PDB entry 5S5Q | X-ray diffraction, 2.05 A resolution | chains B and E of the 6 polymer chains in the assembly

== Chain B ==
Name: Tubulin beta-2B chain
From: Bos taurus
UniProt: Q6B856 (TBB2B_BOVIN); the author numbering skips numbers that UniProt does not, so the offset changes along the chain: 1-42 = UniProt 1-42; 45-360 = UniProt 43-358; 369-455 = UniProt 359-445
Sequence (445 residues; each row starts with the number of its first residue; note: 10 numbers in that range are skipped by the numbering (no residue carries them; nothing is unmodelled there)):
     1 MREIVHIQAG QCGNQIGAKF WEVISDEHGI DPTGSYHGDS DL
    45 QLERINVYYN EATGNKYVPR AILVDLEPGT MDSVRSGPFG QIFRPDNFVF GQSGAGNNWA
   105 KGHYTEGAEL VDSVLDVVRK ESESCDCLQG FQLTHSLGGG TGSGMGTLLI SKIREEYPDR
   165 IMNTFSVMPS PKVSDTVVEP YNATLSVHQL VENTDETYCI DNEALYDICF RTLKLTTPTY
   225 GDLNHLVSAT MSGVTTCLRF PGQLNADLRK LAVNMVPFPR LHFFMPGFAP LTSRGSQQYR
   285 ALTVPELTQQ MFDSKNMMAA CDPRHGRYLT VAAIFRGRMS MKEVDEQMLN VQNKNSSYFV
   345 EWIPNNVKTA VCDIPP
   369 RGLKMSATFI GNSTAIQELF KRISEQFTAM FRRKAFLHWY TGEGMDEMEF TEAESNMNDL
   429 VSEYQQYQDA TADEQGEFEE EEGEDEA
Not modelled in the structure: 247-249, 279-280, 438-455
UniProt features mapped onto this chain:
  - motif: Met1 to Ile4 (MREI motif)
  - binding site (GTP): Gln11, Glu71, Ser140, Gly144, Thr145, Gly146, Asn206, Asn228
  - binding site (Mg(2+)): Glu71
  - modified residue: Ser40 (Phosphoserine), Thr57 (Phosphothreonine), Lys60 (N6-acetyllysine), Ser174 (Phosphoserine), Thr287 (Phosphothreonine), Thr292 (Phosphothreonine), Arg320 (Omega-N-methylarginine), Glu448 (5-glutamyl polyglutamate)
  - cross-link (Glycyl lysine isopeptide (Lys-Gly)): Lys60 (interchain with G-Cter in ubiquitin), Lys326 (interchain with G-Cter in ubiquitin)
Metal / ion sites: Mg2+: Gln11 (together with GDP); Ca2+: Glu113 (shared with 1 residue of chain C)
Ligand contacts:
  - GDP (guanosine-5'-diphosphate): Gly10, Gln11, Cys12, Gln15, Ile16, Asp69, Ala99, Asn101, Ser140, Gly142, Gly143, Gly144, Thr145, Gly146, Ser147, Val171, Pro173, Val177, Asp179, Glu183, Asn206, Leu209, Tyr224, Leu227, Asn228
  - HR5 (N-(cyclobutylmethyl)-1,5-dimethyl-pyrazole-4-carboxamide): Gly100, Lys105, Trp407
Reported in the primary citation:
  - binding site for 2-(N-morpholino)-ethanesulfonic acid: Asp199

== Chain E ==
Name: Stathmin-4
From: Rattus norvegicus
UniProt: P63043 (STMN4_RAT); residues 5-145 here correspond to UniProt positions 49-189 (UniProt number = residue number + 44)
Sequence (143 residues; numbered 3 to 145; the number before each row is that of its first residue):
     3 MADMEVIELN KCTSGQSFEV ILKPPSFDGV PEFNASLPRR RDPSLEEIQK KLEAAEERRK
    63 YQEAELLKHL AEKREHEREV IQKAIEENNN FIKMAKEKLA QKMESNKENR EAHLAAMLER
   123 LQEKDKHAEE VRKNKELKEE ASR
Not modelled in the structure: 3-5, 29-43, 144-145
Construct notes: initiating methionine (3); expression tag (4)
UniProt features mapped onto this chain:
  - modified residue: Ser46 (Phosphoserine)

== How chain B and chain E interact ==
Residue-residue contacts - 25 pairs, chain B then chain E:
  His107(B) - Lys75(E)  hydrogen bond
  Tyr108(B) - His78(E)  hydrogen bond
  Tyr108(B) - Glu79(E)
  Tyr108(B) - Val82(E)  hydrophobic
  Tyr108(B) - Ile83(E)
  Leu152(B) - Glu79(E)
  Ser155(B) - Leu72(E)
  Ser155(B) - Lys75(E)
  Ser155(B) - Arg76(E)  hydrogen bond
  Lys156(B) - Arg76(E)
  Lys156(B) - Glu79(E)  salt bridge
  Arg158(B) - Leu68(E)
  Glu159(B) - Leu69(E)
  Glu159(B) - Leu72(E)
  Glu159(B) - Arg76(E)  salt bridge
  Gln193(B) - Lys75(E)
  Glu196(B) - His71(E)  salt bridge
  Thr409(B) - Glu89(E)
  Glu411(B) - Val82(E)
  Glu411(B) - Ala86(E)
  Gly412(B) - Val82(E)
  Gly412(B) - Lys85(E)
  Gly412(B) - Ala86(E)
  Met413(B) - Val82(E)
  Glu417(B) - His78(E)  salt bridge
Also at the interface, not in a pair above, chain B (17 interface residues in all): Thr109, Pro162, Gly410
Also at the interface, not in a pair above, chain E (14 interface residues in all): Glu65

== Overview ==
17 residues of chain B and 14 residues of chain E are in contact; the contacts include 3 hydrogen bonds and 4
salt bridges. Among the polar pairs are Lys156(B)-Glu79(E), Glu159(B)-Arg76(E) and Glu196(B)-His71(E). Chain B
binds GDP and compound HR5. The paper reports a binding site for 2-(N-morpholino)-ethanesulfonic acid at
Asp199(B).
Chain B is Tubulin beta-2B chain (Bos taurus) and chain E is Stathmin-4 (Rattus norvegicus); the structure,
Tubulin-Z396380540-complex, was determined by X-ray diffraction (same publication as 5S4L, 5S4M, 5S4N, 5S4O,
5S4P, 5S4Q and 52 further entries).
